Entry 9D3O (electron microscopy, 3.00 A resolution); this record covers chains I and G of the 10 polymer chains in the assembly.

Chain I:
Molecule: noncoding strand (145-nt DNA)
From: Xenopus borealis
Sequence (145 nucleotides; row label = number of the first residue in the row; numbers below 1 keep their minus sign (DC-72 is residue -72)):
   -72 CTTGTTTTCCTGCCTGGGGGAAAAGACCCTGGCATGGGGAGGAGCTGGGC
   -22 CCCCCCCAGAAGGCAGCACAAGGGGAGGAAAAGTCAGCCTTGTGCTCGCC
    28 TACGGCCATACCACCCTGAAAGTGCCCGATATCGTCTGATCTCGG

Chain G:
Protein: Histone H2A type 2-A
From: Homo sapiens
Reference sequence: Q6FI13 (H2A2A_HUMAN); residues 11-119 here correspond to UniProt positions 12-120 (UniProt number = residue number + 1)
Amino-acid sequence (109 residues; numbered 11 to 119; the number before each row is that of its first residue):
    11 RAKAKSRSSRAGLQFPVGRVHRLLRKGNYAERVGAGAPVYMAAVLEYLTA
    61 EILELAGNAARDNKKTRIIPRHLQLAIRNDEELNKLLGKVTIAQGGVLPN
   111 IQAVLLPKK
Disordered / not traced: 119
From the paper describing this entry:
  - binding site for noncoding strand (145-nt DNA) (chain I): Arg77

How chain I and chain G interact:
Residue-residue contacts (13):
  DC38(I) with Arg42(G), sugar contact; Val43(G), sugar contact; Gly44(G), phosphate contact; Ala45(G), phosphate contact
  DC39(I) with Arg42(G), phosphate contact; Val43(G), hydrogen bond to the phosphate
  DA48(I) with Arg29(G), sugar contact
  DG49(I) with Arg29(G), salt bridge to the phosphate
  DT57(I) with Thr76(G), sugar contact; Arg77(G), sugar contact
  DA58(I) with Lys75(G), phosphate contact; Thr76(G), hydrogen bond to the phosphate; Arg77(G), phosphate contact
Other interface residues (no listed pair), chain G (11 interface residues in all): His31, Arg35, Glu41

Summary:
6 residues of chain I face 11 of chain G across their interface, with 2 hydrogen bonds and 1 salt bridge.
Polar contacts include DC39(I)-Val43(G), DA58(I)-Thr76(G) and DG49(I)-Arg29(G). From the paper: a binding site
for noncoding strand (145-nt DNA) (chain I) at Arg77(G).
Chain I is noncoding strand (145-nt DNA) (Xenopus borealis) and chain G is Histone H2A type 2-A (Homo
sapiens); the structure, 167-bp 5S rDNA nucleosome - closed, was determined by electron microscopy together
with 9D3K, 9D3L, 9D3N, 9D3Q, 9D3R, 9D3S and 9D3T from the same study.
